PDB entry 4YIY | X-ray diffraction, 3.02 A resolution | chains B and A

== Chain B (and A) ==
Name: kRNA Editing A6 Specific Protein
Organism: Trypanosoma brucei brucei (strain 927/4 GUTat10.1)
Notes: chain A of this document is another copy of the same molecule, construct and numbering; everything in this record applies to it too
UniProt: Q57ZF2 (Q57ZF2_TRYB2); residue numbers follow UniProt; this construct covers 11-668
Chain sequence (680 residues; numbered -11 to 668; the number before each row is that of its first residue; numbers below 1 keep their minus sign (Met-11 is residue -11)):
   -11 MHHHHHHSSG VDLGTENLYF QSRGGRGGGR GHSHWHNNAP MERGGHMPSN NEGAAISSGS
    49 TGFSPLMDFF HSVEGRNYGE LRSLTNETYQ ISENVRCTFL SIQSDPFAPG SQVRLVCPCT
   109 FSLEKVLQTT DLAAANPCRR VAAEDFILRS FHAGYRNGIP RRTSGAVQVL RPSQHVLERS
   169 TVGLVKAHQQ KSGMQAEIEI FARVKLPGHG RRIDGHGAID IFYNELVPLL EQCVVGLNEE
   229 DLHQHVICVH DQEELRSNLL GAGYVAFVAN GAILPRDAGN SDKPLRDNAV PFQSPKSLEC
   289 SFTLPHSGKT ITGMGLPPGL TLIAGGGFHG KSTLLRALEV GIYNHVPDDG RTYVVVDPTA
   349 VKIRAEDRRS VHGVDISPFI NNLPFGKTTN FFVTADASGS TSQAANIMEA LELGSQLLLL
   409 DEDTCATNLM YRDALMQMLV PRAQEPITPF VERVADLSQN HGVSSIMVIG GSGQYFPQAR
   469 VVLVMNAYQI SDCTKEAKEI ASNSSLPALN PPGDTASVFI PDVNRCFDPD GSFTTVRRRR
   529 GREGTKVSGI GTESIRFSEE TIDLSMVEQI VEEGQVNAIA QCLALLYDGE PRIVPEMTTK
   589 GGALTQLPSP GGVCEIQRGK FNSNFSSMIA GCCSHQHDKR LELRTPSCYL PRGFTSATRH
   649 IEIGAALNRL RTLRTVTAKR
Unresolved in the structure: -11 to 51, 175-184, 196-197, 432, 494-504, 526-532, 603-608, 666-668 (chain A: -11 to 51, 175-184, 196-197, 494-504, 526-532, 579, 603-608, 666-668)
Differences from the reference sequence: initiating methionine (-11); expression tag (-10 to 10); conflict Glu242 (Val in Q57ZF2)
Ion coordination: Mg2+ site 1: Ser320 (together with AMP-PNP)
Ligand contacts:
  - AMP-PNP (ANP; phosphoaminophosphonic acid-adenylate ester): Pro263, Leu273, Asn276, Ala277, Val278, Gly314, Gly315, Phe316, His317, Gly318, Lys319, Ser320, Thr321, Asp411, Tyr476
  - AMP-PNP: Asp384, Ala385, Ser386, Gly387, Ser388, Thr389, Asn416
Reported in the primary citation:
  - binding site for AMP-PNP: Gly315 to Ser320, Ser386
  - mutagenesis - S386E: unchanged binding to ADP
  - mutagenesis - S386E: abolished binding to AMP-PNP
  - self-association interface (contacts with another copy of this molecule); pairs are residue here / residue on that copy: Phe95-Phe95 (pi stacking), Arg199-Arg199, Arg199-Asn65 (hydrogen bond)

== Chain B / chain A interface ==
Pairs across the interface - 89 pairs, chain B then chain A:
  Asn65(B) - Arg199(A)
  Phe95(B) - Phe95(A)  hydrophobic
  Arg199(B) - Arg199(A)
  Arg264(B) - Arg356(A)
  Ala266(B) - Arg356(A)
  Ala266(B) - Ala383(A)
  Ala266(B) - Asp384(A)
  Gly267(B) - Arg356(A)
  Gly267(B) - Ala383(A)  hydrogen bond (backbone-backbone)
  Gly267(B) - Asp384(A)  hydrogen bond (backbone-side chain)
  Asn268(B) - Arg659(A)
  Ser269(B) - Arg356(A)
  Ala312(B) - Met424(A)  hydrophobic
  Gly313(B) - Asn416(A)
  Gly313(B) - Met424(A)
  Gly314(B) - Asn416(A)
  Gly314(B) - Glu433(A)
  Gly315(B) - Pro434(A)
  Phe316(B) - Pro372(A)
  Phe316(B) - Thr382(A)
  Phe316(B) - Ser386(A)
  Phe316(B) - Thr389(A)
  Arg324(B) - Asp355(A)  salt bridge
  Arg324(B) - Arg356(A)
  Asp355(B) - Arg324(A)  salt bridge
  Arg356(B) - Arg264(A)
  Arg356(B) - Ala266(A)
  Arg356(B) - Gly267(A)
  Arg356(B) - Ser269(A)
  Arg356(B) - Arg324(A)
  Pro372(B) - Phe316(A)
  Phe373(B) - Ala475(A)
  Phe373(B) - Tyr476(A)  hydrophobic
  Thr382(B) - Phe316(A)
  Ala383(B) - Ala266(A)
  Ala383(B) - Gly267(A)  hydrogen bond (backbone-backbone)
  Asp384(B) - Ala266(A)
  Asp384(B) - Gly267(A)
  Ser386(B) - Phe316(A)
  Gly387(B) - Asp411(A)
  Thr389(B) - Phe316(A)
  Glu410(B) - Thr415(A)
  Asp411(B) - Asp411(A)
  Asp411(B) - Cys413(A)
  Asp411(B) - Ala414(A)
  Asp411(B) - Thr415(A)  hydrogen bond (side chain-backbone)
  Ala414(B) - Asp411(A)
  Thr415(B) - Asp411(A)  hydrogen bond (backbone-side chain)
  Thr415(B) - Tyr419(A)
  Thr415(B) - Gly458(A)
  Asn416(B) - Gly313(A)
  Asn416(B) - Gly314(A)
  Asn416(B) - Gly458(A)
  Tyr419(B) - Tyr419(A)  hydrogen bond
  Asp421(B) - Gly459(A)  hydrogen bond (backbone-backbone)
  Asp421(B) - Ser460(A)  hydrogen bond
  Asp421(B) - Gly461(A)  hydrogen bond (side chain-backbone)
  Asp421(B) - Gln462(A)
  Leu423(B) - Gly461(A)
  Leu423(B) - Phe464(A)  hydrophobic
  Leu423(B) - Ile488(A)  hydrophobic
  Leu423(B) - Ser492(A)
  Met424(B) - Ala312(A)  hydrophobic
  Met424(B) - Ile457(A)
  Met424(B) - Gly459(A)
  Met424(B) - Ser460(A)
  Met424(B) - Gly461(A)
  Leu427(B) - Phe464(A)  hydrophobic
  Pro434(B) - Gly314(A)
  Ile457(B) - Met424(A)  hydrophobic
  Gly458(B) - Thr415(A)
  Gly458(B) - Asn416(A)
  Gly459(B) - Asn416(A)  hydrogen bond (backbone-side chain)
  Gly459(B) - Asp421(A)
  Gly459(B) - Met424(A)
  Ser460(B) - Asp421(A)
  Gly461(B) - Asp421(A)  hydrogen bond (backbone-side chain)
  Gly461(B) - Leu423(A)
  Gln462(B) - Asp421(A)
  Gln462(B) - Leu423(A)
  Phe464(B) - Leu423(A)  hydrophobic
  Phe464(B) - Leu427(A)  hydrophobic
  Ala475(B) - Pro372(A)  hydrophobic
  Tyr476(B) - Phe373(A)  hydrophobic
  Ala485(B) - Leu427(A)  hydrophobic
  Ile488(B) - Leu423(A)  hydrophobic
  Ser492(B) - Leu423(A)
  Arg659(B) - Gly267(A)
  Arg659(B) - Asn268(A)
Other interface residues (no listed pair), chain B (60 interface residues in all): Asp93, His317, Leu371, Lys375, Phe380, Ser388, Cys413, Arg420, Met426, Glu433, Val472, Cys481
Other interface residues (no listed pair), chain A (61 interface residues in all): Gly198, Gly315, His317, Leu371, Lys375, Phe380, Gly387, Ser388, Glu410, Met426, Val428, Ile435, Val472, Cys481, Glu484, Ala485

== Overview ==
60 residues of chain B face 61 of chain A across their interface; the contacts include 6 covalent bonds, 11
hydrogen bonds and 2 salt bridges. Among the polar pairs are Arg324(B)-Asp355(A), Gly267(B)-Asp384(A) and
Asp411(B)-Thr415(A). From the paper: a binding site for AMP-PNP at Gly315(B) and Ser386(B); S386E of chain B
abolishes binding to AMP-PNP.
Chain B and chain A are both kRNA Editing A6 Specific Protein (Trypanosoma brucei brucei (strain 927/4
GUTat10.1)); the structure, Structure of MRB1590 bound to AMP-PNP, was determined by X-ray diffraction (same
publication as 4YIX and 4YJ1).
